8GAM - chains C and K of the 15 polymer chains in the assembly; structure by electron microscopy, 3.46 A resolution.

Chain C:
Molecule: Cas7
Source organism: Neisseria lactamica
UniProtKB: A0A378VEU0 (A0A378VEU0_NEILA); numbering as in UniProt (aligned over 2-283)
Sequence (283 residues; numbered 2 to 284; the number before each row is that of its first residue):
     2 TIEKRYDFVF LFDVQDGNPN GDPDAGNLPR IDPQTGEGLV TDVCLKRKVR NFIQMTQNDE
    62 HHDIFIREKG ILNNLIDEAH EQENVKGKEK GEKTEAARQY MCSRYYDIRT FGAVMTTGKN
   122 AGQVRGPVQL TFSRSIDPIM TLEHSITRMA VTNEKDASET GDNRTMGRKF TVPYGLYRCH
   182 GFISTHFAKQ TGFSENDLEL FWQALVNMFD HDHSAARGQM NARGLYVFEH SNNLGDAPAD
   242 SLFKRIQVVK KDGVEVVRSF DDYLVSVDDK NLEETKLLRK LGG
Differences from the reference sequence: expression tag (284)

Chain K:
Molecule: crRNA
Sequence (43 nucleotides; row label = number of the first residue in the row):
     1 GUUGAAACAG GGUCAGCUUG CCGUAGGUGG CAUCGCCCUC GUC

Chain C / chain K interface:
Contacting residue pairs - 48 pairs, chain C then chain K:
  Asn21(C) - G20(K)  hydrogen bond to the phosphate
  Asn21(C) - C21(K)  hydrogen bond to the phosphate
  Gly22(C) - C21(K)  sugar contact
  Gly22(C) - C22(K)  phosphate contact
  Asp23(C) - C21(K)  base contact
  Pro24(C) - C21(K)  hydrogen bond to the base
  Gly27(C) - C21(K)  base contact
  Asn28(C) - C21(K)  sugar contact
  Arg31(C) - C21(K)  salt bridge to the phosphate
  Thr42(C) - C21(K)  hydrogen bond to the phosphate
  Asp43(C) - U19(K)  phosphate contact
  Val44(C) - U19(K)  phosphate contact
  Val44(C) - G20(K)  phosphate contact
  Val44(C) - C21(K)  phosphate contact
  Cys45(C) - G20(K)  hydrogen bond to the sugar
  Lys47(C) - U19(K)  salt bridge to the phosphate
  Arg48(C) - G20(K)  sugar contact
  Gly113(C) - U18(K)  phosphate contact
  Val115(C) - U18(K)  base contact
  Gln124(C) - C17(K)  base contact
  Val125(C) - C17(K)  phosphate contact
  Val125(C) - U18(K)  phosphate contact
  Arg126(C) - C14(K)  base contact
  Arg126(C) - C17(K)  phosphate contact
  Arg126(C) - U18(K)  phosphate contact
  Gln130(C) - U18(K)  phosphate contact
  Ile147(C) - A25(K)  base contact
  Ile147(C) - G27(K)  phosphate contact
  Thr148(C) - A25(K)  hydrogen bond to the sugar
  Thr148(C) - G26(K)  sugar contact
  Thr148(C) - G27(K)  hydrogen bond to the phosphate
  Arg149(C) - A25(K)  hydrogen bond to the base
  Arg149(C) - G26(K)  phosphate contact
  Met150(C) - G26(K)  hydrogen bond to the phosphate
  Arg165(C) - G26(K)  hydrogen bond to the base
  Arg165(C) - U28(K)  hydrogen bond to the base
  Arg165(C) - G29(K)  base contact
  Met167(C) - A25(K)  base contact
  Met167(C) - G27(K)  hydrogen bond to the base
  Gly168(C) - A25(K)  base contact
  Arg169(C) - A25(K)  base contact
  Lys170(C) - A25(K)  salt bridge to the phosphate
  Ser215(C) - G23(K)  hydrogen bond to the phosphate
  Ala216(C) - A25(K)  phosphate contact
  Ala217(C) - G23(K)  phosphate contact
  Arg218(C) - G20(K)  base contact
  Arg218(C) - C22(K)  hydrogen bond to the phosphate
  Arg218(C) - G23(K)  salt bridge to the phosphate
Interface residues without a listed pair, chain C (37 interface residues in all): Pro20, Phe112, Gly127, Asp163, Thr166
Interface residues without a listed pair, chain K (14 interface residues in all): U24

Summary:
37 residues of chain C and 14 residues of chain K are in contact, with 14 hydrogen bonds and 4 salt bridges.
Polar contacts include Pro24(C)-C21(K), Arg149(C)-A25(K) and Arg165(C)-G26(K).
Chain C is Cas7 (Neisseria lactamica) and chain K is crRNA; the structure, Exploiting Activation and
Inactivation Mechanisms in Type I-C CRISPR-Cas3 for Genome Editing Applications, was determined by electron
microscopy together with 8G9S, 8G9T, 8G9U, 8GAF and 8GAN from the same study.
